PDB entry 8FW5 | electron microscopy, 3.08 A resolution | chains D and E of the 9 polymer chains in the assembly

== Chain D ==
Molecule: GTP-binding protein Gtr1
From: Escherichia coli
Sequence (321 residues; row label = number of the first residue in the row):
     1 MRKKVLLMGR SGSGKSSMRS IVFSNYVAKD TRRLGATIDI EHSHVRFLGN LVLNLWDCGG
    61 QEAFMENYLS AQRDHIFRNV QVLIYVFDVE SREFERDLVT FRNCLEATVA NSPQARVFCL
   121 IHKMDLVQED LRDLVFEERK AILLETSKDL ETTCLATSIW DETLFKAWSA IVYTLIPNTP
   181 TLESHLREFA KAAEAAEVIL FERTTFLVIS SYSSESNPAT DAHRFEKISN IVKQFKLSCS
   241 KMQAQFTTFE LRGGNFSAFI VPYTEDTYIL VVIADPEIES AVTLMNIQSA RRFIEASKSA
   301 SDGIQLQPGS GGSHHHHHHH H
Disordered / not traced: 302-321
Metal / ion sites: Mg2+: Ser16, Thr37 (together with GDP)
Ligand contacts: aluminium fluoride / GDP: Arg10, Ser11, Gly12, Ser13, Gly14, Lys15, Ser16, Ser17, Thr31, Arg32, Leu34, Gly35, Ala36, Thr37, Gly59, Gly60, Gln61, His122, Lys123, Asp125, Leu126, Ser158, Ile159, Trp160

== Chain E ==
Molecule: GTP-binding protein Gtr2
From: Escherichia coli
Sequence (314 residues; row label = number of the first residue in the row):
     1 MKPRKIILMG LRRSGKSSIQ KVVFYKMPPN ETLALESTSK LTQDHISSFI DFSVWDFPGQ
    61 VDVFDAAFDF ESIFTQVGAL IFVIDAQDDY LDALARLHVT VARVVTINPN ICIEVFIHKV
   121 DGLSDEFKID TQRDIQQRTQ DELADIGLEN VPISFHLTSI FDHSIFEAFS RVIQKLIPQL
   181 PTLENLLNIF CSNSLVEKAY LFDVLSKIYV ATDSSPVDVQ SYEICSDFID VILDIGSIYG
   241 RSSQLKPGHS PEILDETSSV IRLSNDLVLF LREMNQYLAL ICIVRADNFE KSGLIEYNVQ
   301 CLQTAIQSIF SPRT
Disordered / not traced: 1-3, 27-52
Ligand contacts: GDP (guanosine-5'-diphosphate): Leu11, Arg12, Arg13, Ser14, Gly15, Lys16, Ser17, Ser18, Asp56, His118, Lys119, Asp121, Ser159, Ile160, Phe161

== How chain D and chain E interact ==
Contacting residue pairs (58; chain D residue first):
  Glu197(D) - Tyr239(E)  hydrogen bond
  Ile199(D) - Tyr239(E)
  Asn217(D) - Tyr239(E)
  Pro218(D) - Tyr239(E)
  Pro218(D) - Arg241(E)
  Pro218(D) - Ser242(E)
  Ala219(D) - Ile238(E)
  Ala219(D) - Tyr239(E)  hydrophobic
  Arg224(D) - Ile238(E)
  Lys227(D) - Ile238(E)
  Ile228(D) - Ile238(E)  hydrophobic
  Ile228(D) - Tyr239(E)  hydrophobic
  Ile231(D) - Val231(E)  hydrophobic
  Ile231(D) - Asp234(E)
  Ile231(D) - Ile238(E)  hydrophobic
  Phe235(D) - Ile224(E)  hydrophobic
  Phe235(D) - Val231(E)  hydrophobic
  Phe235(D) - Ile261(E)  hydrophobic
  Ser238(D) - Asp227(E)  hydrogen bond
  Cys239(D) - Ile224(E)  hydrophobic
  Cys239(D) - Leu263(E)  hydrophobic
  Lys241(D) - Gln220(E)
  Lys241(D) - Glu223(E)  salt bridge
  Met242(D) - Gln220(E)
  Met242(D) - Ile224(E)  hydrophobic
  Met242(D) - Leu263(E)  hydrophobic
  Met242(D) - Asn265(E)
  Ala244(D) - Ser264(E)
  Ala244(D) - Asn265(E)
  Gln245(D) - Leu263(E)
  Gln245(D) - Ser264(E)  hydrogen bond (backbone-side chain)
  Thr247(D) - Arg262(E)  hydrogen bond (side chain-backbone)
  Thr248(D) - Ile261(E)
  Thr248(D) - Arg262(E)  hydrogen bond (backbone-backbone)
  Phe249(D) - Ile235(E)  hydrophobic
  Phe249(D) - Ser259(E)
  Phe249(D) - Val260(E)
  Phe249(D) - Ile261(E)  hydrophobic
  Glu250(D) - Ser259(E)  hydrogen bond (backbone-side chain)
  Glu250(D) - Val260(E)  hydrogen bond (backbone-backbone)
  Leu251(D) - Ile235(E)  hydrophobic
  Leu251(D) - Ser258(E)
  Leu251(D) - Ser259(E)
  Arg252(D) - Asp255(E)  salt bridge
  Arg252(D) - Glu256(E)
  Arg252(D) - Thr257(E)
  Arg252(D) - Ser258(E)  hydrogen bond (backbone-backbone)
  Gly253(D) - Asp255(E)
  Gly254(D) - Gln244(E)
  Gly254(D) - Leu254(E)
  Gly254(D) - Asp255(E)
  Asn255(D) - Ser242(E)  hydrogen bond
  Asn255(D) - Gln244(E)  hydrogen bond
  Phe256(D) - Ile235(E)  hydrophobic
  Phe256(D) - Gly236(E)
  Phe256(D) - Tyr239(E)  hydrophobic
  Leu270(D) - Tyr239(E)
  Val272(D) - Tyr239(E)
Also at the interface, not in a pair above, chain D (32 interface residues in all): Thr220, Phe246, Ala258, Ile260
Also at the interface, not in a pair above, chain E (28 interface residues in all): Phe228, Ile232, Gly240

== Summary ==
The interface between chain D and chain E involves 32 residues on one side and 28 on the other, with 10
hydrogen bonds and 2 salt bridges. Among the polar pairs are Lys241(D)-Glu223(E), Arg252(D)-Asp255(E) and
Glu197(D)-Tyr239(E). Bound to chain D: aluminium fluoride / GDP.
Chain D is GTP-binding protein Gtr1 and chain E is GTP-binding protein Gtr2, both from Escherichia coli; the
structure, Chimeric HsGATOR1-SpGtr-SpLam complex, was determined by electron microscopy.
